8T4D - chains C and D of the 18 polymer chains in the assembly; structure by electron microscopy, 3.10 A resolution.

Chain C:
Protein: RM20A3 heavy chain Fv
Source organism: Macaca mulatta
Sequence (125 residues; each row starts with the number of its first residue; a row labelled like 82A-82C holds insertion residues (82A, then the next letters in order)):
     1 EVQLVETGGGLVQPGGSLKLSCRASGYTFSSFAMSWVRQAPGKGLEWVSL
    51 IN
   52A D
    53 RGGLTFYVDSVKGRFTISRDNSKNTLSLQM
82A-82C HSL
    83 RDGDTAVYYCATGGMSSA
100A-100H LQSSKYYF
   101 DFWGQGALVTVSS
Unresolved in the structure: 112-113
Disulfides: Cys22-Cys92

Chain D:
Protein: RM20A3 light chain Fv
Source organism: Macaca mulatta
Sequence (128 residues; numbered 3 to 126 plus 5 insertion-coded residues; 1 number in that range is skipped by the numbering (no residue carries it; nothing is unmodelled there); the number before each row is that of its first residue; a row labelled like 27A-27C holds insertion residues (27A, then the next letters in order)):
     3 ALTQPPS
    11 VSGSPGQSVTISCTGTS
27A-27C SDI
    28 GSYNYVSWYQQHPGKAPKLMIYDVTQRPSGVSDRFSGSKSGNTASLTISG
    78 LQADDEADYYCSAYAGRQ
95A-95B TF
    96 YIFGGGTRLTVLGQPKASPTVTLFPPSSEEL
Unresolved in the structure: 105-126
Disulfides: Cys23-Cys88

Interface between chain C and chain D:
Contacting residue pairs (30; chain C residue first):
  Gln39(C) with Gln38(D), hydrogen bond; Tyr87(D), hydrogen bond
  Gly44(C) with Tyr87(D)
  Leu45(C) with Gln38(D); Pro44(D), hydrophobic; Tyr87(D), hydrophobic; Phe98(D)
  Glu46(C) with Phe98(D)
  Trp47(C) with Phe95B(D), hydrophobic; Tyr96(D); Phe98(D)
  Leu50(C) with Phe95B(D), hydrophobic
  Phe58(C) with Phe95B(D), hydrophobic
  Tyr91(C) with Gln38(D); Ala43(D), hydrophobic
  Gly96(C) with Tyr96(D), hydrogen bond (backbone-side chain)
  Ser100D(C) with Tyr32(D)
  Tyr100F(C) with Tyr32(D); Tyr91(D), hydrophobic; Tyr96(D)
  Tyr100G(C) with Ser34(D); Tyr36(D); Leu46(D), hydrophobic; Tyr49(D), hydrophobic
  Phe100H(C) with Tyr36(D), hydrogen bond (backbone-side chain); Leu46(D); Phe98(D), hydrophobic
  Trp103(C) with Tyr36(D); Pro44(D)
  Gly104(C) with Ala43(D)
Other interface residues (no listed pair), chain C (21 interface residues in all): Val37, Lys43, Met97, Lys100E, Asp101, Gln105
Other interface residues (no listed pair), chain D (17 interface residues in all): Lys42, Asp50, Ser89, Gly99

Overview:
The interface between chain C and chain D involves 21 residues on one side and 17 on the other; the contacts
include 4 hydrogen bonds. Among the polar pairs are Gln39(C)-Gln38(D), Gln39(C)-Tyr87(D) and
Gly96(C)-Tyr96(D).
Chain C is RM20A3 heavy chain Fv and chain D is RM20A3 light chain Fv, both from Macaca mulatta; the
structure, MD65 N332-GT5 SOSIP in complex with RM_N332_08 Fab and RM20A3 Fab, was determined by electron
microscopy (same publication as 8T49, 8T4B, 8T4K and 8T4L).
